PDB entry 2QA8 | X-ray diffraction, 1.85 A resolution | chains A and C of the 4 polymer chains in the assembly

== Chain A ==
Molecule: Estrogen receptor
Source organism: Homo sapiens
Notes: fragment: Steroid-binding region, residues 298-554
UniProtKB: P03372 (ESR1_HUMAN); residues 298-554 here = UniProt positions 298-554
Amino-acid sequence (258 residues; row label = number of the first residue in the row):
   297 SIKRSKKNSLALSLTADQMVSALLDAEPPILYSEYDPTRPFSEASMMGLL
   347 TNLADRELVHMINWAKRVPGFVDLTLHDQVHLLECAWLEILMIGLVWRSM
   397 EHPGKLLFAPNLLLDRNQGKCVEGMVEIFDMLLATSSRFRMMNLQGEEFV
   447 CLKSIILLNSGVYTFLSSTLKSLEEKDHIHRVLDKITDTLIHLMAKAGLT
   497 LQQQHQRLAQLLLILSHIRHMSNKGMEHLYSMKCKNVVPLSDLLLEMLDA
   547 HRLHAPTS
Not modelled in the structure: 297-304, 331-336, 462-469, 549-554
Modified positions: Cys530 (s,s-(2-hydroxyethyl)thiocysteine; CME)
Construct notes: cloning artifact (297); modified residue (530); engineered mutation Ser537 (Tyr in P03372)
Residues lining bound ligands: genistein (GEN): Met343, Leu346, Thr347, Leu349, Ala350, Glu353, Leu384, Leu387, Met388, Leu391, Arg394, Phe404, Met421, Ile424, Gly521, His524, Leu525, Met528
Reported in the primary citation:
  - binding site for genistein: His524
  - conformationally variable residues (side-chain flip): Leu536
  - contacts within the chain: Asp351-Ser537 (hydrogen bond)
  - mutagenesis - Y537S: increased signaling (citing earlier work)
  - mutagenesis - Y537S: increased stability in response to tritiated estradiol

== Chain C ==
Molecule: nuclear receptor coactivator 2
UniProtKB: Q8BN74 (Q8BN74_MOUSE); numbering as in UniProt (aligned over 686-698)
Amino-acid sequence (13 residues; numbered 686 to 698; the number before each row is that of its first residue):
   686 KHKILHRLLQDSS
Not modelled in the structure: 686, 697-698

== Chain A / chain C interface ==
Pairs across the interface - 23 pairs, chain A then chain C:
  Ile358(A) - Leu690(C)  hydrophobic
  Ile358(A) - Leu693(C)  hydrophobic
  Ile358(A) - Leu694(C)  hydrophobic
  Lys362(A) - Leu694(C)
  Lys362(A) - Asp696(C)
  Leu372(A) - His691(C)
  Leu372(A) - Gln695(C)
  His373(A) - His691(C)
  Gln375(A) - Leu694(C)
  Val376(A) - Leu690(C)
  Val376(A) - His691(C)
  Val376(A) - Leu694(C)  hydrophobic
  Leu379(A) - Leu690(C)  hydrophobic
  Leu379(A) - Leu694(C)  hydrophobic
  Glu380(A) - Leu690(C)
  Asp538(A) - Ile689(C)
  Leu539(A) - Ile689(C)  hydrophobic
  Leu539(A) - Leu690(C)
  Leu539(A) - Leu693(C)  hydrophobic
  Glu542(A) - Lys688(C)
  Glu542(A) - Ile689(C)  hydrogen bond (side chain-backbone)
  Glu542(A) - Leu690(C)  hydrogen bond (side chain-backbone)
  Met543(A) - Leu690(C)  hydrophobic
Interface residues without a listed pair, chain A (14 interface residues in all): Val355, Phe367

== In short ==
Chain A and chain C form an interface of 14 and 8 residues respectively; the contacts include 2 hydrogen
bonds. Polar pairs include Glu542(A)-Ile689(C) and Glu542(A)-Leu690(C). Bound to chain A: genistein. The paper
reports a binding site for genistein at His524(A); Y537S of chain A increases signaling.
Chain A is Estrogen receptor (Homo sapiens) and chain C is nuclear receptor coactivator 2; the structure,
Crystal Structure of the Estrogen Receptor Alpha Ligand Binding Domain Mutant 537S Complexed with Genistein,
was determined by X-ray diffraction (same publication as 2B23, 2QA6, 2QAB, 2QGT, 2QGW, 2QH6 and 3 further
entries).
